PDB entry 8W1P | electron microscopy, 3.50 A resolution | chains B and T of the 12 polymer chains in the assembly

== Chain B ==
Molecule: Cas7
Source organism: Selenomonas sp
Chain sequence (335 residues; each row starts with the number of its first residue):
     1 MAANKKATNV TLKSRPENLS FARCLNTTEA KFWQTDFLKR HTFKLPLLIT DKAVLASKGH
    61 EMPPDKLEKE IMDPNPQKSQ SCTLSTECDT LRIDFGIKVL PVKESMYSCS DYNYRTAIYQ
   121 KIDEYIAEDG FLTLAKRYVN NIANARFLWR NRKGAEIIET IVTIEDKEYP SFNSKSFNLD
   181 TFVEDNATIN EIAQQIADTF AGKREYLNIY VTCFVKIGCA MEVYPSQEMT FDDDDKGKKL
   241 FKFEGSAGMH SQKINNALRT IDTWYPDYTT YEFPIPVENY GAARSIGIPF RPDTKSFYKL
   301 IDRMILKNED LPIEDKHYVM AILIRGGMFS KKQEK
Disordered / not traced: 1-10, 335
Reported in the primary citation:
  - binding site for crRNA: Trp149

== Chain T ==
Molecule: Target strand DNA
Sequence (66 nucleotides; each row starts with the number of its first residue; numbers below 1 keep their minus sign (DG-14 is residue -14)):
   -14 GCAATCAGCT GTTGCTTTTT AACAGTGGCC TTATTAAATG ACTTCTCCGT ACGCTTGCTG
    46 CAACTC
Disordered / not traced: -14 to 11, 44-51

== Interface between chain B and chain T ==
Contacting residue pairs - 17 pairs, chain B then chain T:
  Leu55(B) - DT20(T)  base contact
  Lys58(B) - DT20(T)  hydrogen bond to the phosphate
  Lys58(B) - DA21(T)  salt bridge to the phosphate
  His60(B) - DA22(T)  sugar contact
  His60(B) - DA23(T)  sugar contact
  Asp73(B) - DT20(T)  sugar contact
  Pro74(B) - DT20(T)  sugar contact
  Asn75(B) - DA21(T)  sugar contact
  Asn75(B) - DA22(T)  base contact
  Pro76(B) - DT20(T)  base contact
  Pro76(B) - DA21(T)  sugar contact
  Gln77(B) - DA22(T)  hydrogen bond to the base
  Phe231(B) - DC27(T)  base contact
  Met328(B) - DT29(T)  base contact
  Met328(B) - DC30(T)  base contact
  Lys332(B) - DC30(T)  salt bridge to the phosphate
  Lys332(B) - DT31(T)  phosphate contact
Other interface residues (no listed pair), chain B (17 interface residues in all): Asn18, Ala56, Glu70, Met229, Asp232, Ser330
Other interface residues (no listed pair), chain T (10 interface residues in all): DT19, DA26

== Overview ==
The interface between chain B and chain T involves 17 residues on one side and 10 on the other; the contacts
include 2 hydrogen bonds and 2 salt bridges. Polar contacts include Gln77(B)-DA22(T), Lys58(B)-DT20(T) and
Lys58(B)-DA21(T). From the paper: a binding site for crRNA at Trp149(B).
Here chain B is Cas7 (Selenomonas sp) and chain T is Target strand DNA. Entry 8W1P (Structure of Selenomonas
sp. Cascade (SsCascade)) was determined by electron microscopy.
